Entry 7QCS (X-ray diffraction, 2.80 A resolution); this record covers chains A and B of the 5 polymer chains in the assembly.

Chain A (and B):
Protein: Protein PALS1
Source organism: Homo sapiens
Notes: chain B of this document is another copy of the same molecule, construct and numbering; everything in this record applies to it too
UniProtKB: Q8N3R9 (PALS1_HUMAN); residues 2-100 here correspond to UniProt positions 238-336 (UniProt number = residue number + 236)
Amino-acid sequence (100 residues; each row starts with the number of its first residue):
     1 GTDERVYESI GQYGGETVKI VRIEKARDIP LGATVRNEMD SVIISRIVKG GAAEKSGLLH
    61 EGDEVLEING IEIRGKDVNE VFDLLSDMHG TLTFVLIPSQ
Disordered / not traced: 1-2, 100 (chain B: 1, 100)
Differences from the reference sequence: expression tag (1)
What the authors report for this chain:
  - conformationally variable residues (side-chain flip): Phe82
  - specificity-determining residues: Val78

How chain A and chain B interact:
Residue-residue contacts - 16 pairs, chain A then chain B:
  Ala26(A) - Lys49(B)
  Arg27(A) - Val48(B)
  Arg27(A) - Lys49(B)
  Ile29(A) - Ile29(B)  hydrophobic
  Ile29(A) - Pro30(B)
  Ile29(A) - Gly32(B)
  Ile29(A) - Val48(B)  hydrophobic
  Ile29(A) - Gly51(B)
  Pro30(A) - Ile29(B)
  Pro30(A) - Pro30(B)
  Gly32(A) - Ile29(B)
  Val48(A) - Arg27(B)
  Val48(A) - Ile29(B)  hydrophobic
  Lys49(A) - Ala26(B)
  Gly51(A) - Ile29(B)
  Lys55(A) - Lys55(B)
Other interface residues (no listed pair), chain A (11 interface residues in all): Asp28, Gly50
Other interface residues (no listed pair), chain B (11 interface residues in all): Asp28, Gly50

Overview:
Chain A and chain B each contribute 11 residues to their interface. From the paper: the specificity
determinant Val78(A); conformational variability at Phe82(A).
Both chains are Protein PALS1 (Homo sapiens). Entry 7QCS (PALS1/MPP5 PDZ domain in complex with SARS-CoV-2_E
PBM peptide) was determined by X-ray diffraction together with 7QCR and 7QCT from the same study.
